PDB entry 9EVP | electron microscopy, 3.12 A resolution | chains D and S of the 7 polymer chains in the assembly

Chain D:
Name: Large T antigen
From: Betapolyomavirus macacae
Notes: EC 3.6.4.-
UniProt: P03070 (LT_SV40); residue numbers follow UniProt; this construct covers 266-627
Sequence (362 residues; row label = number of the first residue in the row):
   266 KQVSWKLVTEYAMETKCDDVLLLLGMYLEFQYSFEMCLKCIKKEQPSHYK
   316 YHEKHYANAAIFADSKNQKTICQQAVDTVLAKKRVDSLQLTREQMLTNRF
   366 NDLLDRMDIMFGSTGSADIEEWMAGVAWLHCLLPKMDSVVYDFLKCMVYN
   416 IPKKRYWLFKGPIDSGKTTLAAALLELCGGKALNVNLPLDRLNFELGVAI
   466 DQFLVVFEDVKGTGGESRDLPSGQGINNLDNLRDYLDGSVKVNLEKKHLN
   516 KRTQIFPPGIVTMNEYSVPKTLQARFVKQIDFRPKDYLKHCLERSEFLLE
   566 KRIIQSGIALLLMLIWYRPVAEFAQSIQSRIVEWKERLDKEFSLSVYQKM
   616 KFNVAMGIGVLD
Metal / ion sites: Mg2+: Thr433 (together with AMP-PNP)
Ligand contacts: AMP-PNP: Trp393, Leu397, Pro427, Ile428, Asp429, Ser430, Gly431, Lys432, Thr433, Thr434, Glu473, Arg548, Pro549, Lys550, Leu553, Lys554, Leu557, Leu564, Ile569
Swiss-Prot annotation at these positions:
  - binding site (Zn(2+)): Cys302, Cys305, His313, His317
  - binding site (ATP): Gly426 to Thr433

Chain S:
Molecule: 7-nt DNA strand
Sequence (7 nucleotides; each row starts with the number of its first residue):
     1 TTTTTTT

Chain D / chain S interface:
Residue-residue contacts (10; chain D residue first):
  Asp455(D) with DT6(S), base contact
  Arg456(D) with DT5(S), sugar contact; DT6(S), salt bridge to the phosphate
  Phe459(D) with DT5(S), phosphate contact
  Lys511(D) with DT5(S), phosphate contact
  Lys512(D) with DT5(S), phosphate contact; DT6(S), salt bridge to the phosphate
  His513(D) with DT3(S), base contact; DT4(S), base contact; DT5(S), hydrogen bond to the phosphate
Interface residues without a listed pair, chain D (7 interface residues in all): Glu510
Interface residues without a listed pair, chain S (5 interface residues in all): DT2

In short:
Chain D and chain S form an interface of 7 and 5 residues respectively; the contacts include 1 hydrogen bond
and 2 salt bridges. Polar pairs include His513(D)-DT5(S), Arg456(D)-DT6(S) and Lys512(D)-DT6(S). Bound to
chain D: AMP-PNP.
Here chain D is Large T antigen (Betapolyomavirus macacae) and chain S is a 7-nt DNA strand. Entry 9EVP (SV40
LTAg assembly with DNA in presence of AMPPNP and Mg2+) was determined by electron microscopy, deposited
together with 9EVH, 9F3T, 9F3U, 9F5I, 9F73, 9F74 and 14 further entries.
